Entry 8J84 (electron microscopy, 3.30 A resolution); this record covers chains A and B.

# Chain A
Name: Piwi domain-containing protein
From: Thermoflavifilum thermophilum
UniProt: A0A1I7NFD7 (A0A1I7NFD7_9BACT); residues 1-507 here = UniProt positions 1-507
Amino-acid sequence (507 residues; numbered 1 to 507; the number before each row is that of its first residue):
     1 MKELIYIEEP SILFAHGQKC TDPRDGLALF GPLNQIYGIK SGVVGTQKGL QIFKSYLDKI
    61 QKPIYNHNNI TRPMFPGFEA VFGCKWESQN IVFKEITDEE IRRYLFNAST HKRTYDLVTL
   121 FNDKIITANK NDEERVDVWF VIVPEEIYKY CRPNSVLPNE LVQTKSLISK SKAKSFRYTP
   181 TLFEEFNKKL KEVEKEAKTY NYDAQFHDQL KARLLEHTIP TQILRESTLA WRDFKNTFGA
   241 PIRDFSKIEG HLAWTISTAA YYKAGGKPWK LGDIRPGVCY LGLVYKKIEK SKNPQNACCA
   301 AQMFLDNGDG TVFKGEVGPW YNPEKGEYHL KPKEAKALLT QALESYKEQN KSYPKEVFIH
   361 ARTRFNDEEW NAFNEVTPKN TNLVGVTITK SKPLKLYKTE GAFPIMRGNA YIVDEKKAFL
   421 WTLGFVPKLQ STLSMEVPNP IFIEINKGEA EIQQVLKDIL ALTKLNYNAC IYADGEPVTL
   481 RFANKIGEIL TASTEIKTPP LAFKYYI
Unresolved in the structure: 154-202, 506-507
What the authors report for this chain:
  - mutagenesis - E133A/R135A/D137A: decreased catalytic activity
  - mutagenesis - Y37A/K40A: abolished catalytic activity

# Chain B
Name: TIR domain-containing protein
From: Thermoflavifilum thermophilum
UniProt: A0A1I7NFG5 (A0A1I7NFG5_9BACT); residue numbers follow UniProt; this construct covers 1-450
Amino-acid sequence (450 residues; row label = number of the first residue in the row):
     1 MRNKIFISHA TPEDDDFTRW LSLKLIGLGY EVWCDILFLD KGVDFWSTIE KEIRENTCKF
    61 LIVSSTAGNK REGVLKELAV ATKVKKHLQD DMFIIPLAID ENLSYDDINI EIVRLNAIDF
   121 KKSWAKGLQD LLDAFEKQNV PKKPPDHSKS NLLYQQIFLH DKQAIEKEET YDSNWFPIIS
   181 FPNELRFHRY DWRLPKQFDV RTLAFPAIRY KEYLCTFAWE YDFIHQLPKT ETYNGQESIR
   241 ISTSDILSGR YDTDFIRNYE CQRLIVQLIN KAFELRMKDK NVREYQMSKT FAYWIEKGKL
   301 EKDKFEKIKL VGKQKNKYWH FGISAAGKLY PSPVLMVSSH IIFTMDGINL IKSKSIQHSS
   361 RRKQGKNWWN DKWREKLLAF IRFLSDDQNA IYLNVGSEEK ILISNKPLKF FGKMSYVTPS
   421 EVTLEEESVL ADINNFEEDT EDLDELEDIE
What the authors report for this chain:
  - mutagenesis - R54A, D106A/D107A: decreased catalytic activity

# How chain A and chain B interact
Pairs across the interface (131):
  M1(A) with L408(B); K409(B); F411(B), hydrophobic
  K2(A) with L408(B); K409(B); F410(B); F411(B), hydrogen bond (backbone-backbone)
  E3(A) with F411(B)
  L4(A) with Y171(B), hydrophobic; F411(B), hydrogen bond (backbone-backbone); G412(B)
  Y6(A) with M414(B), hydrophobic
  H16(A) with H147(B), hydrogen bond
  Q18(A) with H147(B), hydrogen bond (side chain-backbone); S148(B); N151(B), hydrogen bond
  K19(A) with N151(B)
  C20(A) with N151(B)
  D25(A) with R19(B), salt bridge; Y154(B), hydrogen bond
  A28(A) with K24(B), hydrogen bond (backbone-side chain)
  L29(A) with L23(B), hydrophobic; Y154(B), hydrophobic
  F30(A) with H147(B); S150(B); N151(B)
  Q61(A) with K122(B); S123(B)
  K62(A) with K122(B)
  P63(A) with W124(B)
  Y65(A) with D16(B); W124(B)
  I70(A) with K162(B)
  R72(A) with V429(B); I433(B)
  M74(A) with D16(B); R19(B); W20(B), hydrophobic
  P76(A) with W20(B); W124(B)
  E79(A) with A125(B)
  A80(A) with W20(B), hydrophobic; K24(B), hydrogen bond (backbone-side chain); A125(B)
  R152(A) with E438(B), hydrogen bond (side chain-backbone); D439(B), salt bridge
  P153(A) with L443(B), hydrophobic
  Q205(A) with D439(B), hydrogen bond (side chain-backbone); E441(B), hydrogen bond
  H207(A) with D439(B)
  D208(A) with E441(B)
  I223(A) with D439(B)
  R225(A) with E437(B); D439(B), salt bridge
  T228(A) with F436(B); E437(B)
  R243(A) with D432(B); N435(B), hydrogen bond (side chain-backbone)
  D244(A) with D432(B), hydrogen bond (backbone-side chain)
  F245(A) with D432(B); N435(B); F436(B), hydrophobic
  K247(A) with V429(B)
  I248(A) with D432(B); F436(B)
  H251(A) with F436(B)
  L252(A) with F436(B)
  S391(A) with I449(B), hydrogen bond (side chain-backbone)
  P393(A) with N174(B); W175(B), hydrogen bond (backbone-side chain); M336(B)
  L394(A) with N174(B); W175(B)
  K395(A) with D172(B); S173(B); N174(B), hydrogen bond (backbone-side chain)
  L396(A) with D172(B); S173(B); F410(B), hydrophobic
  Y397(A) with Y171(B); D172(B), hydrogen bond (backbone-backbone); S339(B), hydrogen bond; N370(B); W373(B), hydrophobic; R374(B); L377(B), hydrophobic
  K398(A) with E169(B), salt bridge; Y171(B); N370(B), hydrogen bond (backbone-side chain); R374(B), hydrogen bond (backbone-side chain); Y416(B)
  T399(A) with T170(B), hydrogen bond (side chain-backbone); R374(B), hydrogen bond (backbone-side chain)
  G401(A) with N370(B), hydrogen bond (backbone-side chain); D371(B), hydrogen bond (backbone-backbone)
  A402(A) with W369(B); N370(B), hydrogen bond (backbone-backbone)
  F403(A) with Y416(B), hydrogen bond (backbone-side chain); P419(B); T423(B)
  P404(A) with Y416(B), hydrogen bond (backbone-side chain)
  I405(A) with Y171(B), hydrophobic
  M406(A) with M414(B); S415(B); Y416(B), hydrophobic
  N409(A) with Y171(B)
  Y411(A) with W175(B); F410(B), hydrophobic
  D414(A) with Y330(B), hydrogen bond
  K417(A) with Y330(B)
  F425(A) with Y416(B), hydrophobic
  P427(A) with K162(B); Q163(B); A164(B)
  K428(A) with Y154(B); L159(B); K162(B), hydrogen bond (backbone-backbone)
  Q430(A) with K162(B); P419(B)
  M435(A) with K366(B); L430(B), hydrophobic
  E436(A) with R361(B), salt bridge; G365(B); W373(B)
  V437(A) with N370(B); W373(B)
  N484(A) with E441(B), hydrogen bond; D444(B); D448(B), hydrogen bond
  K485(A) with E441(B), salt bridge
  E488(A) with E441(B)
Also at the interface, not in a pair above, chain A (73 interface residues in all): N68, Y148, T255, K390, E400, V413, T432
Also at the interface, not in a pair above, chain B (72 interface residues in all): K121, Q155, D161, P331, S332, K413, S420, E425, E427, S428, T440

# In short
73 residues of chain A and 72 residues of chain B are in contact, with 31 hydrogen bonds and 6 salt bridges.
Among the polar pairs are D25(A)-R19(B), R152(A)-D439(B) and R225(A)-D439(B). The paper reports that R54A and
D106A/D107A of chain B reduce catalytic activity; E133A/R135A/D137A of chain A reduce catalytic activity.
Chain A is Piwi domain-containing protein and chain B is TIR domain-containing protein, both from
Thermoflavifilum thermophilum; the structure, Short ago complexed with TIR-APAZ, was determined by electron
microscopy (same publication as 8JAY, 8J8H, 8J9G and 8J9P).
